PDB entry 5Z0J | X-ray diffraction, 1.35 A resolution | chains A and B

== Chain A ==
Protein: Tyrosinase
From: Streptomyces castaneoglobisporus
Notes: EC 1.14.18.1
UniProtKB: Q83WS2 (Q83WS2_9ACTN); residue numbers follow UniProt; this construct covers 1-273
Amino-acid sequence (281 residues; row label = number of the first residue in the row):
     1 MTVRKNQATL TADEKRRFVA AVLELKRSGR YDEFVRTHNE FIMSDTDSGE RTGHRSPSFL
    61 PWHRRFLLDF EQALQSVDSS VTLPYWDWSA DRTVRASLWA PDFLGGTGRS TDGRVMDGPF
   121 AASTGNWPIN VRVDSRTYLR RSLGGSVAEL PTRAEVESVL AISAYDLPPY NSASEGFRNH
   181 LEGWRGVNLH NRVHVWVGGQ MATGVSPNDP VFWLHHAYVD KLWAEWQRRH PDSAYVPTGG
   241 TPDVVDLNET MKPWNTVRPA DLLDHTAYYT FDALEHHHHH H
Not modelled in the structure: 1, 278-281
Differences from the reference sequence: conflict Ser-123 (Phe in Q83WS2); expression tag (274-281)
Ion coordination: Cu ion site 1: His-38, His-54, His-63 (together with peroxide ion) (shared with Tyr-98(B) of chain B); Cu ion site 2: His-190, His-194, His-216 (together with peroxide ion); Cu ion site 3 near His-277 (its only coordinating residue here)
Ligand contacts: peroxide ion: His-38, Ile-42, His-54, Phe-59, Trp-62, His-63, His-190, His-194, Ser-206, Phe-212, His-215, His-216

== Chain B ==
Protein: MelC
From: Streptomyces castaneoglobisporus
UniProtKB: Q83WS1 (Q83WS1_9ACTN); residues 1-126 here = UniProt positions 1-126
Amino-acid sequence (134 residues; numbered 1 to 134; the number before each row is that of its first residue):
     1 MPEITRRRAL TAAAAVAATA SAAVTLAAPA ASAAGHHEPA APESFDEVYK GRRIQGRPAG
    61 GGAHHHEHGG GYEVFVDGVQ LHVMRNADGS WISVVSHYDP VPTPRAAARA AVDELQGAPL
   121 LPFPANLEHH HHHH
Not modelled in the structure: 1-39, 60-66, 124-134
Modified residues: Tyr-98 (3,4-dihydroxyphenylalanine; DAH)
Differences from the reference sequence: expression tag (127-134)
Ion coordination: Cu ion site 1: Glu-67, His-68, His-82, Met-84, His-97; Cu ion site 2: Tyr-98 (together with peroxide ion) (shared with His-38(A), His-54(A), His-63(A) of chain A)

== Chain A / chain B interface ==
Pairs across the interface (62; chain A residue first):
  His-38(A) / Tyr-98(B)
  Asn-39(A) / Val-94(B)
  Ile-42(A) / Met-84(B)
  Ile-42(A) / His-97(B)  hydrogen bond (backbone-side chain)
  Ile-42(A) / Tyr-98(B)
  Met-43(A) / Glu-67(B)
  Met-43(A) / His-68(B)  hydrogen bond (backbone-backbone)
  Met-43(A) / His-82(B)
  Met-43(A) / Met-84(B)
  Ser-44(A) / His-68(B)
  Asp-45(A) / Met-84(B)
  Thr-46(A) / His-68(B)
  Thr-46(A) / Met-84(B)
  Asp-47(A) / Asn-86(B)
  Asp-47(A) / Ala-87(B)  hydrogen bond (side chain-backbone)
  His-54(A) / Tyr-98(B)
  Arg-55(A) / Met-84(B)
  Arg-55(A) / Asn-86(B)  hydrogen bond
  Arg-55(A) / Ile-92(B)
  Thr-111(A) / Gln-116(B)
  Asp-112(A) / Gln-116(B)
  Arg-132(A) / Leu-121(B)
  Val-133(A) / Val-94(B)  hydrophobic
  Val-133(A) / Val-95(B)  hydrophobic
  Val-133(A) / Leu-120(B)
  Val-133(A) / Leu-121(B)  hydrogen bond (backbone-backbone)
  Asp-134(A) / Glu-114(B)
  Asp-134(A) / Leu-115(B)
  Asp-134(A) / Ala-118(B)
  Asp-134(A) / Pro-119(B)
  Asp-134(A) / Leu-121(B)
  Ser-135(A) / Ala-118(B)
  Ser-135(A) / Pro-119(B)  hydrogen bond (side chain-backbone)
  Ser-135(A) / Leu-121(B)
  Arg-136(A) / Glu-114(B)  salt bridge
  Arg-136(A) / Leu-115(B)  hydrogen bond (side chain-backbone)
  Arg-136(A) / Gln-116(B)  hydrogen bond
  Arg-136(A) / Ala-118(B)
  Arg-140(A) / Glu-114(B)  salt bridge
  Ser-172(A) / Asn-86(B)
  Ser-172(A) / Ala-87(B)
  Ala-173(A) / Ala-87(B)  hydrophobic
  Trp-184(A) / Ile-92(B)  hydrophobic
  Trp-184(A) / His-97(B)
  Trp-184(A) / Pro-100(B)  hydrophobic
  Arg-185(A) / Asp-88(B)  salt bridge
  His-190(A) / Tyr-98(B)
  Asn-191(A) / Tyr-98(B)
  His-194(A) / Tyr-98(B)
  Val-195(A) / Tyr-98(B)
  Val-195(A) / Asp-99(B)
  Met-201(A) / Tyr-98(B)
  Ala-202(A) / Val-95(B)
  Ala-202(A) / Ser-96(B)
  Ala-202(A) / His-97(B)  hydrogen bond (backbone-backbone)
  Ala-202(A) / Tyr-98(B)
  Thr-203(A) / Val-94(B)
  Thr-203(A) / Val-95(B)
  Thr-203(A) / Tyr-98(B)
  Thr-203(A) / Glu-114(B)
  Gly-204(A) / Val-94(B)  hydrogen bond (backbone-backbone)
  Ser-206(A) / Tyr-98(B)
Also at the interface, not in a pair above, chain A (34 interface residues in all): Gly-113, Asn-171, Gly-199
Also at the interface, not in a pair above, chain B (23 interface residues in all): Phe-123

== In short ==
The interface between chain A and chain B involves 34 residues on one side and 23 on the other; the contacts
include 10 hydrogen bonds and 3 salt bridges. Polar contacts include Arg-136(A)/Glu-114(B),
Arg-140(A)/Glu-114(B) and Arg-185(A)/Asp-88(B). Chain A binds peroxide ion.
Chain A is Tyrosinase and chain B is MelC, both from Streptomyces castaneoglobisporus; the structure, Crystal
structure of copper-bound tyrosinase from Streptomyces castaneoglobisporus in complex with the caddie protein
obtained by ..., was determined by X-ray diffraction.
